3B5N - chains A and C of the 4 polymer chains in the assembly; structure by X-ray diffraction, 1.60 A resolution.

Chain A:
Protein: Synaptobrevin homolog 1
Organism: Saccharomyces cerevisiae
Reference sequence: P31109 (SNC1_YEAST); residues 27-86 here = UniProt positions 27-86
Chain sequence (61 residues; each row starts with the number of its first residue):
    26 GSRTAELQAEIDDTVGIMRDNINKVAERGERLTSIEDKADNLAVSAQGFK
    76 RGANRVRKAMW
Construct notes: expression tag (26)
Curated features (UniProtKB/Swiss-Prot):
  - cross-link: K63 (Glycyl lysine isopeptide (Lys-Gly) (interchain with G-Cter in ubiquitin))
From the paper describing this entry:
  - conformationally variable residues (side-chain flip): R53

Chain C:
Protein: Protein transport protein SEC9
Organism: Saccharomyces cerevisiae
Reference sequence: P40357 (SEC9_YEAST); residue numbers follow UniProt; this construct covers 433-499
Chain sequence (70 residues; numbered 431 to 500; the number before each row is that of its first residue):
   431 GSIKFTKQSSVASTRNTLKMAQDAERAGMNTLGMLGHQSEQLNNVEGNLD
   481 LMKVQNKVADEKVAELKKLQ
Construct notes: expression tag (431-432, 500)
From the paper describing this entry:
  - mutagenesis - N486M: increased stability
  - conformationally variable residues (side-chain flip): N486

Chain A / chain C interface:
Pairs across the interface - 6 pairs, chain A then chain C:
  R53(A) - L465(C)
  R53(A) - Q468(C)  hydrogen bond
  L67(A) - L479(C)  hydrophobic
  L67(A) - M482(C)  hydrophobic
  F74(A) - A489(C)  hydrophobic
  M85(A) - Q500(C)  hydrogen bond
Interface residues without a listed pair, chain A (5 interface residues in all): V81
Interface residues without a listed pair, chain C (8 interface residues in all): L472, L496
From the paper, about this interface:
  - pairs named by the authors: R53(A)-Q468(C) (hydrogen bond)

In short:
Chain A and chain C form an interface of 5 and 8 residues respectively, with 2 hydrogen bonds. Among the polar
pairs are R53(A)-Q468(C) and M85(A)-Q500(C). The authors report a hydrogen bond between R53(A) and Q468(C).
From the paper: N486M of chain C increases stability; conformational variability at R53(A) and N486(C).
Chain A is Synaptobrevin homolog 1 and chain C is Protein transport protein SEC9, both from Saccharomyces
cerevisiae; the structure, Structure of the yeast plasma membrane SNARE complex, was determined by X-ray
diffraction.
